Entry 2HBR (X-ray diffraction, 2.20 A resolution); this record covers chains A and B of the 3 polymer chains in the assembly.

# Chain A
Protein: Caspase-1
Organism: Homo sapiens
Notes: EC 3.4.22.36; fragment: P20 Subunit, residues 120-297
UniProtKB: P29466 (CASP1_HUMAN); numbering as in UniProt (aligned over 120-297)
Amino-acid sequence (178 residues; each row starts with the number of its first residue):
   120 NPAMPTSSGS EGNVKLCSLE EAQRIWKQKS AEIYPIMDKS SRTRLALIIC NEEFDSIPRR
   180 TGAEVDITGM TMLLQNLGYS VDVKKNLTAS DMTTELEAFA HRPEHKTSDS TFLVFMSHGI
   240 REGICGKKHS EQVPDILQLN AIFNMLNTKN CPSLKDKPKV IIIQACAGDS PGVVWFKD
Not modelled in the structure: 120-124, 145-149
Construct notes: engineered mutation Ala286 (Arg in P29466)
Swiss-Prot annotation at these positions:
  - active site: His237, Cys285
  - cross-link: Lys134 (Glycyl lysine isopeptide (Lys-Gly) (interchain with G-Cter in ubiquitin))
What the authors report for this chain:
  - mutagenesis - R286A: decreased catalytic activity
  - catalytic residues: Cys285 (citing earlier work)

# Chain B
Protein: Caspase-1
Organism: Homo sapiens
Notes: EC 3.4.22.36; fragment: P10 Subunit, residues 317-404
UniProtKB: P29466 (CASP1_HUMAN); numbering as in UniProt (aligned over 317-404)
Amino-acid sequence (88 residues; row label = number of the first residue in the row):
   317 AIKKAHIEKD FIAFCSSTPD NVSWRHPTMG SVFIGRLIEH MQEYACSCDV EEIFRKVRFS
   377 FEQPDGRAQM PTTERVTLTR CFYLFPGH
What the authors report for this chain:
  - mutagenesis - E390A (460-fold): decreased catalytic activity

# Interface between chain A and chain B
Pairs across the interface (124):
  Glu130(A) - Gly403(B)
  Asn132(A) - Gln358(B)
  Val133(A) - Gln358(B)
  Val133(A) - Pro402(B)  hydrophobic
  Lys134(A) - Gln358(B)  hydrogen bond (backbone-backbone)
  Lys134(A) - Glu359(B)  salt bridge
  Lys134(A) - Cys362(B)
  Lys134(A) - Pro402(B)
  Leu135(A) - Cys362(B)
  Leu135(A) - Pro402(B)
  Cys136(A) - Cys362(B)  hydrogen bond (side chain-backbone)
  Cys136(A) - Phe401(B)  hydrophobic
  Cys136(A) - Pro402(B)  hydrogen bond (backbone-backbone)
  Cys136(A) - His404(B)  hydrogen bond (backbone-side chain)
  Leu138(A) - His404(B)
  Ile144(A) - Cys362(B)
  Ile144(A) - Tyr399(B)  hydrophobic
  Ile144(A) - Phe401(B)  hydrophobic
  Ala150(A) - Arg396(B)
  Glu151(A) - Arg396(B)
  Glu151(A) - Cys397(B)  hydrogen bond (backbone-backbone)
  Ile152(A) - Arg396(B)  hydrogen bond (backbone-side chain)
  Ile152(A) - Cys397(B)
  Ile152(A) - Tyr399(B)  hydrophobic
  Tyr153(A) - Asp326(B)  hydrogen bond
  Tyr153(A) - Leu394(B)
  Tyr153(A) - Thr395(B)  hydrogen bond (side chain-backbone)
  Tyr153(A) - Arg396(B)
  Tyr153(A) - Cys397(B)  hydrogen bond (backbone-backbone)
  Tyr153(A) - Phe398(B)  hydrophobic
  Ile155(A) - Tyr399(B)
  Ile155(A) - Phe401(B)  hydrophobic
  Lys158(A) - His404(B)
  Arg161(A) - His404(B)  hydrogen bond (side chain-backbone)
  Arg179(A) - Arg341(B)
  Thr180(A) - Arg341(B)  hydrogen bond (backbone-side chain)
  Thr180(A) - His342(B)
  Thr180(A) - Pro343(B)
  Gly181(A) - Pro343(B)  hydrogen bond (backbone-backbone)
  Gly181(A) - Gly346(B)
  Val184(A) - Thr344(B)
  Val184(A) - Met345(B)
  Asp185(A) - Gly346(B)
  Asp185(A) - Ser347(B)  hydrogen bond
  Asp185(A) - Ile350(B)
  Gly188(A) - Ile354(B)
  Met189(A) - Ile350(B)  hydrophobic
  Met189(A) - Ile354(B)  hydrophobic
  Leu192(A) - Ile354(B)  hydrophobic
  Leu192(A) - Met357(B)  hydrophobic
  Leu196(A) - Met357(B)  hydrophobic
  Leu196(A) - Leu400(B)  hydrophobic
  Tyr198(A) - Phe398(B)
  Tyr198(A) - Leu400(B)
  Ser229(A) - Phe398(B)
  His237(A) - Arg341(B)
  Arg240(A) - Pro335(B)
  Arg240(A) - Asp336(B)  salt bridge
  Leu258(A) - Glu390(B)
  Asn259(A) - Arg391(B)
  Phe262(A) - Glu324(B)
  Phe262(A) - Phe327(B)  hydrophobic
  Phe262(A) - Ala329(B)  hydrophobic
  Phe262(A) - Arg391(B)
  Leu265(A) - Phe327(B)
  Asn266(A) - Ile323(B)
  Asn266(A) - Phe327(B)
  Thr267(A) - His322(B)  hydrogen bond (side chain-backbone)
  Thr267(A) - Ile323(B)  hydrogen bond (backbone-backbone)
  Lys268(A) - Ile323(B)
  Lys274(A) - Ala321(B)
  Asp275(A) - Lys325(B)  salt bridge
  Asp275(A) - Asp326(B)
  Lys276(A) - Asp326(B)
  Pro277(A) - Asp326(B)
  Pro277(A) - Phe398(B)  hydrophobic
  Lys278(A) - Lys325(B)  hydrogen bond (side chain-backbone)
  Lys278(A) - Asp326(B)  hydrogen bond (backbone-backbone)
  Lys278(A) - Phe327(B)
  Lys278(A) - Ile328(B)  hydrogen bond (backbone-backbone)
  Val279(A) - Ile328(B)
  Val279(A) - Phe370(B)  hydrophobic
  Val279(A) - Phe398(B)  hydrophobic
  Ile280(A) - Phe327(B)  hydrophobic
  Ile280(A) - Ile328(B)  hydrogen bond (backbone-backbone)
  Ile280(A) - Ala329(B)
  Ile280(A) - Phe330(B)  hydrogen bond (backbone-backbone)
  Ile281(A) - Phe330(B)
  Ile281(A) - Phe349(B)  hydrophobic
  Ile281(A) - Leu353(B)  hydrophobic
  Ile281(A) - Phe370(B)  hydrophobic
  Ile282(A) - Phe330(B)  hydrogen bond (backbone-backbone)
  Ile282(A) - Cys331(B)
  Ile282(A) - Ser332(B)  hydrogen bond (backbone-backbone)
  Ile282(A) - Phe349(B)
  Gln283(A) - Ser332(B)
  Gln283(A) - Ser339(B)
  Gln283(A) - Trp340(B)
  Gln283(A) - Ser347(B)
  Gln283(A) - Phe349(B)
  Gln283(A) - Ile350(B)
  Ala284(A) - Ser332(B)  hydrogen bond (backbone-side chain)
  Ala284(A) - Ser333(B)
  Ala284(A) - Ser339(B)  hydrogen bond (backbone-side chain)
  Cys285(A) - Asn337(B)
  Cys285(A) - Val338(B)  hydrophobic
  Cys285(A) - Ser339(B)  hydrogen bond (side chain-backbone)
  Ala286(A) - Ser333(B)
  Ala286(A) - Thr334(B)
  Ala286(A) - Pro335(B)  hydrophobic
  Ala286(A) - Asp336(B)  hydrogen bond (backbone-backbone)
  Ala286(A) - Asn337(B)  hydrogen bond (backbone-backbone)
  Gly287(A) - Asp336(B)
  Gly287(A) - Asn337(B)  hydrogen bond (backbone-backbone)
  Gly287(A) - Val338(B)
  Asp288(A) - Asp336(B)  hydrogen bond (backbone-backbone)
  Asp288(A) - Val338(B)
  Ser289(A) - Asp336(B)  hydrogen bond (backbone-backbone)
  Ser289(A) - Asn337(B)
  Ser289(A) - Val338(B)  hydrogen bond (backbone-backbone)
  Pro290(A) - Val338(B)  hydrophobic
  Pro290(A) - Ala384(B)
  Gly291(A) - Asn337(B)
  Val292(A) - Ala384(B)  hydrophobic
Interface residues without a listed pair, chain A (61 interface residues in all): Ser137, Ala141, Arg163, Arg178, Phe231, Met235, Asn263
Interface residues without a listed pair, chain B (54 interface residues in all): Ala361, Ser363, Pro380, Thr393

# In short
61 residues of chain A and 54 residues of chain B are in contact; the contacts include 31 hydrogen bonds and 3
salt bridges. Polar pairs include Lys134(A)-Glu359(B), Arg240(A)-Asp336(B) and Asp275(A)-Lys325(B). Curated
annotation (UniProt) lists active-site residues His237(A) and Cys285(A) on chain A. The paper reports the
catalytic residue Cys285(A); R286A of chain A reduces catalytic activity.
Here chain A is Caspase-1 and chain B is Caspase-1, both from Homo sapiens. Entry 2HBR (Crystal structure of
human caspase-1 (Arg286->Ala) in complex with
3-[2-(2-benzyloxycarbonylamino-3-methyl-butyrylamino)-propionylamino]-4-oxo-pentanoic acid (z-VAD-FMK)) was
determined by X-ray diffraction together with 2HBQ, 2HBY, 2HBZ, 2H48 and 2FQQ from the same study.
